4ZGB - chains A and B; structure by X-ray diffraction, 2.30 A resolution.

# Chain A (and B)
Name: Lipase
From: Thermomyces lanuginosus
Notes: EC 3.1.1.3; chain B of this document is another copy of the same molecule, construct and numbering; everything in this record applies to it too
UniProtKB: O59952 (LIP_THELA); residues 1-269 here correspond to UniProt positions 23-291 (UniProt number = residue number + 22)
Sequence (269 residues; numbered 1 to 269; the number before each row is that of its first residue):
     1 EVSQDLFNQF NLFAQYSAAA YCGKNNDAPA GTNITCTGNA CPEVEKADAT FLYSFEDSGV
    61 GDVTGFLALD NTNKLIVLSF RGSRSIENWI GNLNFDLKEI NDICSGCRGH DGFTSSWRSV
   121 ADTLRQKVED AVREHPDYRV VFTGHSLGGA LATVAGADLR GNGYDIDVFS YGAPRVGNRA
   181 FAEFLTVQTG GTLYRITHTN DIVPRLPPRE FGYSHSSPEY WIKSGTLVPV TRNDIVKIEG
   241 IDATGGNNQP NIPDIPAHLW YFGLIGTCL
Disulfide bonds: Cys-22/Cys-268, Cys-36/Cys-41, Cys-104/Cys-107
What the authors report for this chain:
  - catalytic residues: Ser-146, Asp-201, His-258 (citing earlier work)

# How chain A and chain B interact
Contacting residue pairs (17; chain A residue first):
  Gly-38(A) / Leu-227(B)
  Gly-38(A) / Pro-256(B)
  Asn-39(A) / Thr-226(B)  hydrogen bond (side chain-backbone)
  Asn-39(A) / Leu-227(B)
  Thr-226(A) / Asn-39(B)  hydrogen bond (backbone-side chain)
  Thr-226(A) / Leu-269(B)
  Leu-227(A) / Gly-38(B)
  Leu-227(A) / Leu-264(B)  hydrophobic
  Leu-227(A) / Leu-269(B)  hydrophobic
  Pro-256(A) / Gly-38(B)
  Pro-256(A) / Leu-269(B)
  Leu-259(A) / Leu-269(B)  hydrophobic
  Leu-269(A) / Thr-226(B)
  Leu-269(A) / Leu-227(B)  hydrophobic
  Leu-269(A) / Pro-256(B)  hydrophobic
  Leu-269(A) / Leu-259(B)  hydrophobic
  Leu-269(A) / Leu-264(B)  hydrophobic
Interface residues without a listed pair, chain A (12 interface residues in all): Val-228, Pro-229, Trp-260, Leu-264, Thr-267
Interface residues without a listed pair, chain B (11 interface residues in all): Val-228, Pro-229, Thr-267

# Overview
Chain A and chain B form an interface of 12 and 11 residues respectively; the contacts include 2 hydrogen
bonds. The hydrogen-bonded pair is Asn-39(A)/Thr-226(B). From the paper: catalytic residues Ser-146(A),
Asp-201(A) and His-258(A).
Both chains are Lipase (Thermomyces lanuginosus). Entry 4ZGB (Structure of untreated lipase from Thermomyces
lanuginosa at 2.3 A resolution) was determined by X-ray diffraction together with 4FLF from the same study.
